8VMP - chains C and B of the 4 polymer chains in the assembly; structure by X-ray diffraction, 1.45 A resolution.

== Chain C ==
Molecule: 21-nt DNA strand
Sequence (21 nucleotides; each row starts with the number of its first residue):
   401 TTGACTCTCTTAAGAGAGTCA
Ion coordination: Na+: DA413, DG414 (shared with Asn319(B) of chain B)

== Chain B ==
Molecule: Intron-encoded endonuclease I-PpoI
From: Physarum polycephalum
Notes: EC 3.1.-.-
UniProtKB: Q94702 (PPO1_PHYPO); residues 202-363 here correspond to UniProt positions 2-163 (UniProt number = residue number - 200)
Chain sequence (162 residues; numbered 202 to 363; the number before each row is that of its first residue):
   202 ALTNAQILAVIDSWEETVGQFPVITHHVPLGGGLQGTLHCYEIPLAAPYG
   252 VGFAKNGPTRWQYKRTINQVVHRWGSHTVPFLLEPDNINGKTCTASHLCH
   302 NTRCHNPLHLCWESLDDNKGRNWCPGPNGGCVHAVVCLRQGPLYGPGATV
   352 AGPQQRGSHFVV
Ion coordination: Zn2+ site 1: Cys241, Cys300, Cys305, His310; Na+: Asn319 (shared with DA413(C), DG414(C) of chain C); Zn2+ site 2: Cys325, Cys332, His334, Cys338

== Chain C / chain B interface ==
Residue-residue contacts (25; chain C residue first):
  DA413(C) - Leu316(B)  base contact
  DA413(C) - Asn319(B)  phosphate contact
  DA413(C) - Lys320(B)  base contact
  DA413(C) - Asn323(B)  hydrogen bond to the phosphate
  DG414(C) - Arg261(B)  base contact
  DG414(C) - Thr295(B)  phosphate contact
  DG414(C) - Ala296(B)  phosphate contact
  DG414(C) - Ser297(B)  phosphate contact
  DG414(C) - His298(B)  salt bridge to the phosphate
  DG414(C) - Leu316(B)  sugar contact
  DG414(C) - Asn319(B)  hydrogen bond to the phosphate
  DA415(C) - Asn257(B)  base contact
  DA415(C) - Arg261(B)  salt bridge to the phosphate
  DA415(C) - Thr279(B)  phosphate contact
  DA415(C) - Thr295(B)  phosphate contact
  DA415(C) - Ala296(B)  hydrogen bond to the phosphate
  DA415(C) - Trp313(B)  phosphate contact
  DG416(C) - Asn257(B)  hydrogen bond to the base
  DG416(C) - Gln263(B)  hydrogen bond to the base
  DG416(C) - Trp275(B)  phosphate contact
  DG416(C) - Gly276(B)  hydrogen bond to the phosphate
  DA417(C) - Asn257(B)  base contact
  DA417(C) - Gln263(B)  hydrogen bond to the base
  DA417(C) - Arg274(B)  hydrogen bond to the base
  DG418(C) - Arg274(B)  hydrogen bond to the base
Other interface residues (no listed pair), chain C (7 interface residues in all): DA412
Other interface residues (no listed pair), chain B (17 interface residues in all): Leu344

== In short ==
The interface between chain C and chain B involves 7 residues on one side and 17 on the other, with 9 hydrogen
bonds and 2 salt bridges. Polar contacts include DG416(C)-Asn257(B), DG416(C)-Gln263(B) and
DA417(C)-Gln263(B). Asn319(B), DA413(C) and DG414(C) coordinate Na+.
Chain C is a 21-nt DNA strand and chain B is Intron-encoded endonuclease I-PpoI (Physarum polycephalum); the
structure, Homing endonuclease I-PpoI-DNA complex:reaction at pH7.0 (K+ MES) with 500 uM Mg2+ for 10s, was
determined by X-ray diffraction together with 8VMO, 8VMQ, 8VMR, 8VMS, 8VMT, 8VMU and 35 further entries from
the same study.
